1BX0 - chain A; structure by X-ray diffraction, 1.90 A resolution.

== Chain A ==
Name: Protein (ferredoxin:nadp+ oxidoreductase)
Source organism: Spinacia oleracea
Notes: EC 1.18.1.2
UniProtKB: P00455 (FENR_SPIOL); residues 1-314 here correspond to UniProt positions 56-369 (UniProt number = residue number + 55)
Chain sequence (314 residues; numbered 1 to 314; the number before each row is that of its first residue):
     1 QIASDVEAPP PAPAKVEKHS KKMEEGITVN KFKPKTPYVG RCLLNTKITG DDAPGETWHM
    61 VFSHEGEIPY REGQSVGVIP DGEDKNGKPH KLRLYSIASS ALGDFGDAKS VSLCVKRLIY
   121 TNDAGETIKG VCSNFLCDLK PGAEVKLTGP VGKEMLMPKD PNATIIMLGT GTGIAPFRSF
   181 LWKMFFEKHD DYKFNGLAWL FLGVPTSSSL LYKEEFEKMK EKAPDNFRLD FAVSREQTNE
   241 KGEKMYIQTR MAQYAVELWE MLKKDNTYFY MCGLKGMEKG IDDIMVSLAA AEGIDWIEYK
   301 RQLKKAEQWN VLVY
Not modelled in the structure: 1-18
Construct notes: engineered mutation Leu312 (Glu367 in P00455)
UniProt features mapped onto this chain:
  - binding site (FAD): Arg93 to Ser96, Cys114 to Lys116, Tyr120, Val131 to Ser133, Thr172
  - binding site (NADP(+)): Ser96, Lys116, Thr172, Val204, Pro205, Ser234, Arg235, Lys244 to Tyr246, Gly273, Leu274
Small-molecule neighbours: FAD (flavin-adenine dinucleotide): Ser75, Arg93, Leu94, Tyr95, Ser96, Cys114, Val115, Lys116, Leu118, Tyr120, Thr121, Gly130, Val131, Cys132, Ser133, Thr172, Ala175, Leu312, Tyr314

== In short ==
Chain A binds flavin-adenine dinucleotide. Curated annotation (UniProt) lists 12 FAD-binding residues and 12
NADP+-binding residues.
Chain A is Protein (ferredoxin:nadp+ oxidoreductase) (Spinacia oleracea); the structure, Ferredoxin:nadp+
oxidoreductase (ferredoxin reductase) mutant e312l, was determined by X-ray diffraction together with 1BX1 and
1FRQ from the same study.
